PDB entry 8HSL | electron microscopy, 5.80 A resolution (low resolution: residue-level contacts below are approximate; hydrogen-bond / salt-bridge calls are withheld) | chains J and E of the 11 polymer chains in the assembly

== Chain J ==
Name: DNA-directed RNA polymerase subunit beta'
From: Thermus thermophilus HB8
Notes: EC 2.7.7.6; engineered mutation(s): C-terminal FLAG-tagged
UniProt: Q8RQE8 (RPOC_THET8); residues 1-1524 here = UniProt positions 1-1524
Sequence (1532 residues; each row starts with the number of its first residue):
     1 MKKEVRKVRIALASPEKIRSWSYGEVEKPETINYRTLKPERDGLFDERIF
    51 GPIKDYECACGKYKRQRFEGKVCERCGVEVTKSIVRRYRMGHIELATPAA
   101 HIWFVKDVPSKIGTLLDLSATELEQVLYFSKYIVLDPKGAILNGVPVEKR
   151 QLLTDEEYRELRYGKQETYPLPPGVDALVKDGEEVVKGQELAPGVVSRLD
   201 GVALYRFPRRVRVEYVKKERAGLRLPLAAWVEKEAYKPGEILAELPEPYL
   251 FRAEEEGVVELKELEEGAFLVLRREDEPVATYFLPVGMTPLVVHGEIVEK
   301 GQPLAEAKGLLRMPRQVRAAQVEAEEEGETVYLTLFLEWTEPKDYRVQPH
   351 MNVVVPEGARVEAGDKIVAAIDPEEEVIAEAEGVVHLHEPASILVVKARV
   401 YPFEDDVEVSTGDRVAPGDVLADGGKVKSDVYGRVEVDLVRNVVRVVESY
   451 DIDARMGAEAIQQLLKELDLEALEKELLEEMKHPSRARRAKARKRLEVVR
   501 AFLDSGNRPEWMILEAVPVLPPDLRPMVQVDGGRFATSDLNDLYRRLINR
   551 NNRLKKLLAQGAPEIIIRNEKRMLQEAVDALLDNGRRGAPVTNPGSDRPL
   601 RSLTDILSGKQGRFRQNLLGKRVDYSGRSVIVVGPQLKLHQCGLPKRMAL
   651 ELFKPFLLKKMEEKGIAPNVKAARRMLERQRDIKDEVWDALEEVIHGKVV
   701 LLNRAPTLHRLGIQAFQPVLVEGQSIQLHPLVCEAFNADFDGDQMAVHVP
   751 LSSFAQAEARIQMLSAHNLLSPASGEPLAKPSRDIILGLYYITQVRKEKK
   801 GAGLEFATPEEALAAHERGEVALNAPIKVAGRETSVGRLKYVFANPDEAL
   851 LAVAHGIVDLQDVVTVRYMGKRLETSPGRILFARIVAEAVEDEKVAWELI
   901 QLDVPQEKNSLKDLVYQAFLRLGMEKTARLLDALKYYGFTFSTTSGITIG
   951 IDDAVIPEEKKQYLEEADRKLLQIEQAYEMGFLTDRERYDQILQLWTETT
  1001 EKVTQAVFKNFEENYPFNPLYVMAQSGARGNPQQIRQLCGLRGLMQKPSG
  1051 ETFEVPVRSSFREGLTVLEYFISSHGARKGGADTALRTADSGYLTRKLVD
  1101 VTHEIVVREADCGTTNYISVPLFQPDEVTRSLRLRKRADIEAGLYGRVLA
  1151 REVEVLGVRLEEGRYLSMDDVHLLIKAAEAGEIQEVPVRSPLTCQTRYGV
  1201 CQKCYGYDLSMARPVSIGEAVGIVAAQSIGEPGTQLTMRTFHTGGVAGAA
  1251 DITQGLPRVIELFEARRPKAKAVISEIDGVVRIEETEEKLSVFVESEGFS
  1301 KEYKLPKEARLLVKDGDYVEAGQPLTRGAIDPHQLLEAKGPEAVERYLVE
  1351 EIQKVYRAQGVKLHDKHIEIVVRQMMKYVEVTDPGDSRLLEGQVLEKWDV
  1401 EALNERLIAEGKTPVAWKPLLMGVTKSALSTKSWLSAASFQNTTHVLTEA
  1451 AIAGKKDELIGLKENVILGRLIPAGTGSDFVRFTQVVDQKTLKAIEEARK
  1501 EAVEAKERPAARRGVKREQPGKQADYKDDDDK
Unresolved in the structure: 1, 56-80, 208-390, 1237-1254, 1506-1532
Sequence notes: expression tag (1525-1532)
Ion coordination: Mg2+: Asp739, Asp741, Asp743; Zn2+: Cys1112, Cys1194, Cys1201, Cys1204

== Chain E ==
Name: Transcription termination factor Rho
From: Thermus thermophilus HB8
UniProt: Q5SJE9 (Q5SJE9_THET8); residue numbers follow UniProt; this construct covers 1-426
Sequence (428 residues; numbered -1 to 426; the number before each row is that of its first residue; numbers below 1 keep their minus sign (Gly-1 is residue -1)):
    -1 GPMRRKETLQETPLTYQELASKILPELHLLAQEAGIEGYKRMKKDQLIMA
    49 LLERQTQGEGLRLVKGYLEISQDGYGFLTENLHNLESRVAIVSAGLIKQY
    99 ALRAGDYVVGQARPPRENERYATLLKVEAVNNLDPEAAKNRPRFDELTPQ
   149 FPDRQIRLETTPDELSTRVIDLLAPIGRGQRGLIVAPPKAGKTTLLKKIA
   199 NAVLKNEPDIKVIVLLIDERPEEVTDFRESVQGAEVIASTFDEPPQNHIR
   249 VAEFVHERAKRIVEEGGHVMILLDSITRLARANNLVTPPTGRTLSGGLDS
   299 AALYFPKRFLGAARNIRGGGSLTILATALVETGSRMDDVIFEEFKGTGNM
   349 ELHLSRRLEERRIFPAIDILKSGTRREELLLGEEVTHKMWLLRKVLADMD
   399 PAEAMEMLLARLARTKNNKEFLASLAAR
Unresolved in the structure: -1 to 59, 421-426
Sequence notes: expression tag (-1 to 0)
Ion coordination: Mg2+: Thr191 (together with ADP)
Ligand contacts:
  - ADP (adenosine-5'-diphosphate): Asp161, Pro185, Pro186, Lys187, Ala188, Gly189, Lys190, Thr191, Thr192, Lys196, Glu357, Phe362
  - beryllium trifluoride (BEF): Pro186, Lys187, Lys190, Thr191, Arg218

== How chain J and chain E interact ==
Residue-residue contacts (4; chain J residue first):
  Leu557(J) with Asp71(E)
  Ala559(J) with Arg118(E)
  Gly561(J) with Tyr73(E)
  Glu564(J) with Asn116(E)
Other interface residues (no listed pair), chain J (7 interface residues in all): Leu558, Gln560, Ile566
Other interface residues (no listed pair), chain E (7 interface residues in all): Gln70, Phe75, Tyr119

== In short ==
The chain J/chain E interface involves 7 residues from each chain. Bound to chain E: ADP and beryllium
trifluoride. The Mg2+ site is built by Asp739(J), Asp741(J) and Asp743(J). Cys1112(J), Cys1194(J), Cys1201(J)
and Cys1204(J) coordinate Zn2+.
Here chain J is DNA-directed RNA polymerase subunit beta' and chain E is Transcription termination factor Rho,
both from Thermus thermophilus HB8. Entry 8HSL (Thermus thermophilus RNA polymerase bound with an inverted Rho
hexamer) was determined by electron microscopy, deposited together with 8HSG, 8HSH, 8HSJ and 8HSR.
